Entry 3MOJ (X-ray diffraction, 2.90 A resolution); this record covers chains A and B.

[Chain A]
Molecule: 74-nt RNA strand
From: Escherichia coli
Notes: fragment: E. coli 23 S ribosomal RNA (nucleotides 2508-2580 with GAAA tetraloop in nucleotides 2530-2533 and A2581 at 3' end)
Sequence (74 nucleotides; numbered 2508 to 2581; the number before each row is that of its first residue):
  2508 GGCUCAUCACAUCCUGGGGCUGGAAACGGUCCCAAGGGUAUGGCUGUUCG
  2558 CCAUUUAAAGUGGUACGCGAGCUA
Not modelled in the structure: 2572-2576
From the paper describing this entry:
  - specificity-determining residues: G2553
  - mutagenesis - G2553U (Kd 7 nM): decreased binding to ATP-dependent RNA helicase dbpA (chain B)
  - contacts within the chain: U2562-A2566

[Chain B]
Protein: ATP-dependent RNA helicase dbpA
From: Bacillus subtilis
Notes: EC 3.6.1.-
UniProt: P42305 (DBPA_BACSU); residue numbers follow UniProt; this construct covers 404-479
Chain sequence (76 residues; numbered 404 to 479; the number before each row is that of its first residue):
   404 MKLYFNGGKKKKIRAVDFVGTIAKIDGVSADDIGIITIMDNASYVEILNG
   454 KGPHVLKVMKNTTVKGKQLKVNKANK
Not modelled in the structure: 479
From the paper describing this entry:
  - specificity-determining residues: Gly437 (by similarity / conservation)
  - contacts within the chain: Asp435-Lys454, Gly430-Lys454 (backbone contact)
  - conformationally variable residues (helix shift, order/disorder transition): Lys414 to Arg417, Ala418 to Val422, Lys468 to Lys470
  - mutagenesis - Y407A (2-fold), G423A (2-fold): decreased binding to the 74-nt RNA strand (chain A)
  - binding site for the 74-nt RNA strand (chain A): Lys412 to Lys415, Arg417, Ile436 to Ile439, Thr466, Lys468

[How chain A and chain B interact]
Residue-residue contacts (30; chain A residue first):
  U2548(A) - Lys413(B)  salt bridge to the phosphate
  G2549(A) - Lys412(B)  salt bridge to the phosphate
  C2551(A) - Arg417(B)  base contact
  G2553(A) - Ala418(B)  base contact
  G2553(A) - Val422(B)  base contact
  G2553(A) - Ile436(B)  hydrogen bond to the base
  G2553(A) - Gly437(B)  hydrogen bond to the base
  G2553(A) - Ile438(B)  base contact
  G2553(A) - Ile439(B)  hydrogen bond to the base
  U2554(A) - Val422(B)  sugar contact
  U2554(A) - Gly423(B)  phosphate contact
  U2554(A) - Ala426(B)  base contact
  U2554(A) - Lys427(B)  hydrogen bond to the sugar
  U2554(A) - Ala433(B)  base contact
  U2555(A) - Val419(B)  sugar contact
  U2555(A) - Asp420(B)  hydrogen bond to the sugar
  U2555(A) - Gly423(B)  base contact
  U2555(A) - Thr424(B)  hydrogen bond to the base
  U2555(A) - Lys427(B)  salt bridge to the phosphate
  U2555(A) - Thr466(B)  base contact
  U2555(A) - Val467(B)  base contact
  U2555(A) - Lys468(B)  hydrogen bond to the base
  C2556(A) - Thr466(B)  hydrogen bond to the base
  C2556(A) - Lys468(B)  sugar contact
  C2556(A) - Gly469(B)  base contact
  G2557(A) - Arg417(B)  hydrogen bond to the base
  G2557(A) - Lys468(B)  hydrogen bond to the base
  G2569(A) - Lys470(B)  hydrogen bond to the phosphate
  G2570(A) - Lys470(B)  salt bridge to the phosphate
  U2571(A) - Lys473(B)  salt bridge to the phosphate
Interface residues without a listed pair, chain B (23 interface residues in all): Lys414
From the paper, about this interface:
  - specific contacts: G2553(A)-Ile436(B) (backbone contact), U2555(A)-Thr466(B) (backbone contact), U2555(A)-Lys468(B) (backbone contact), C2556(A)-Thr466(B) (hydrogen bond), Arg417(B)-C2551(A) (pi stacking), Arg417(B)-G2557(A) (pi stacking)
  - interface residues, chain A: G2553(A)
  - interface residues, chain B: Lys412(B)

[Summary]
11 residues of chain A face 23 of chain B across their interface; the contacts include 11 hydrogen bonds and 5
salt bridges. Polar pairs include G2553(A)-Ile436(B), G2553(A)-Gly437(B) and G2553(A)-Ile439(B). The paper
describes backbone contacts between G2553(A) and Ile436(B), U2555(A) and Thr466(B) and U2555(A) and Lys468(B);
a hydrogen bond between C2556(A) and Thr466(B); pi stacking between Arg417(B) and C2551(A) and Arg417(B) and
G2557(A). From the paper: a binding site for the 74-nt RNA strand (chain A) at Lys412(B), Arg417(B) and
Ile436(B) among others; Y407A and G423A of chain B reduce binding to the 74-nt RNA strand (chain A).
Chain A is a 74-nt RNA strand (Escherichia coli) and chain B is ATP-dependent RNA helicase dbpA (Bacillus
subtilis); the structure, Structure of the RNA binding domain of the Bacillus subtilis YxiN protein complexed
with a fragment ..., was determined by X-ray diffraction.
